6RDB - chains S and X of the 20 polymer chains in the assembly; structure by electron microscopy, 2.80 A resolution.

[Chain S]
Protein: ATP synthase gamma chain, mitochondrial
Organism: Polytomella sp. Pringsheim 198.80
UniProt: Q4LDE7 (Q4LDE7_9CHLO); numbering as in UniProt (aligned over 1-317)
Amino-acid sequence (317 residues; row label = number of the first residue in the row):
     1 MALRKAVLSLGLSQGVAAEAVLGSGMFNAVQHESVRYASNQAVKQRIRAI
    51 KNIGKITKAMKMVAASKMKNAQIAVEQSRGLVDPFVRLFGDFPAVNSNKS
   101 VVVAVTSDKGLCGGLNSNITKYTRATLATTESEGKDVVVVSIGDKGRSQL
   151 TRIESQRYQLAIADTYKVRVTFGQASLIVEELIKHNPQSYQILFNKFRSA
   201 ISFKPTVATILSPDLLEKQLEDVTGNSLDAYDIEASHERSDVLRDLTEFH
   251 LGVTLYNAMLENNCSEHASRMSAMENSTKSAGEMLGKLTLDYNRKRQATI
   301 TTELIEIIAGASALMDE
Unresolved in the structure: 1-38, 316-317

[Chain X]
Protein: ATP synthase subunit beta
Organism: Polytomella sp. Pringsheim 198.80
Notes: EC 7.1.2.2
UniProt: A0ZW41 (A0ZW41_9CHLO); residues 1-574 here = UniProt positions 1-574
Amino-acid sequence (574 residues; each row starts with the number of its first residue):
     1 MALRYAAGLAKNVVQRQGASLNIARAFAAEPAPAIDAGYVSQVIGPVVDV
    51 RFDGELPSILSSLEVEGHSVRLVLEVAQHMGDNTVRCIAMDSTDGLVRGQ
   101 KVVDTGSPIKVPVGRGTLGRIMNVIGEPVDEQGPIDAADIWSIHREAPEF
   151 TEQSTEQEILVTGIKVVDLLAPYQRGGKIGLFGGAGVGKTVLIMELINNV
   201 AKAHGGFSVFAGVGERTREGNDLYREMIESGVIKLGAERGNSKCTLVYGQ
   251 MNEPPGARARVALTGLTVAEYFRDIEGQDVLLFVDNIFRFTQANSEVSAL
   301 LGRIPSAVGYQPTLATDLGGLQERITTTTKGSITSVQAVYVPADDLTDPA
   351 PATTFAHLDATTVLSRSIAELGIYPAVDPLDSTSRMLNPNVIGAEHYNVA
   401 RGVQKVLQDYKNLQDIIAILGMDELSEEDKLTVARARKIQRFLSQPFQVA
   451 EVFTGTPGKYVDLADTISGFQGVLTGKYDDLPEMAFYMVGDIKEVKEKAD
   501 KMAKDIASRKEADNKKVSEELKDIPSLDKLVSEIKEVVIEEDDGLEEDFK
   551 AEALSSETVVLNEEGKSVPLPKKN
Unresolved in the structure: 1-32
Sequence notes: conflict Ala350 (Gly in A0ZW41), Leu387 (Arg in A0ZW41)
Bound ions: Mg2+: Thr190, Glu215 (together with ADP)
Residues lining bound ligands:
  - ADP (adenosine-5'-diphosphate): Ala185, Gly186, Val187, Gly188, Lys189, Thr190, Val191, Tyr374, Pro375, Phe447, Ala450, Phe453, Thr454
  - ATP (adenosine-5'-triphosphate): Ser384, Arg385, Leu387, Asn388, Tyr397, Arg401

[How chain S and chain X interact]
Pairs across the interface - 14 pairs, chain S then chain X:
  Arg46(S) with Asp415(X), salt bridge
  Gly110(S) with Glu424(X)
  Leu111(S) with Glu424(X)
  Gly113(S) with Asp423(X); Glu424(X)
  Gly114(S) with Asp423(X)
  Arg152(S) with Glu427(X)
  Ser277(S) with Ile419(X)
  Ser280(S) with Ala418(X), hydrogen bond (side chain-backbone); Ile419(X)
  Ala281(S) with Ile419(X)
  Met284(S) with Ala418(X), hydrophobic; Ile419(X), hydrophobic
  Ala313(S) with Ile304(X), hydrophobic
Other interface residues (no listed pair), chain S (17 interface residues in all): Ile53, Cys112, Gln149, Met274, Asn276, Ala309
Other interface residues (no listed pair), chain X (9 interface residues in all): Pro305, Leu420

[Overview]
17 residues of chain S and 9 residues of chain X are in contact; the contacts include 1 hydrogen bond and 1
salt bridge. Among the polar pairs are Arg46(S)-Asp415(X) and Ser280(S)-Ala418(X). Bound to chain X: ATP and
ADP.
Here chain S is ATP synthase gamma chain, mitochondrial and chain X is ATP synthase subunit beta, both from
Polytomella sp. Pringsheim 198.80. Entry 6RDB (CryoEM structure of Polytomella F-ATP synthase, Primary rotary
state 1, focussed refinement of F1 head and ...) was determined by electron microscopy, deposited together
with 6RD4, 6RD5, 6RD6, 6RD7, 6RD8, 6RD9 and 46 further entries.
